7XNE - chains A and B; structure by X-ray diffraction, 2.17 A resolution.

# Chain A (and B)
Molecule: CREB-binding protein
Organism: Homo sapiens
Notes: EC 2.3.1.48; chain B of this document is another copy of the same molecule, construct and numbering; everything in this record applies to it too
Reference sequence: Q92793 (CBP_HUMAN); numbering as in UniProt (aligned over 1081-1197)
Amino-acid sequence (133 residues; each row starts with the number of its first residue):
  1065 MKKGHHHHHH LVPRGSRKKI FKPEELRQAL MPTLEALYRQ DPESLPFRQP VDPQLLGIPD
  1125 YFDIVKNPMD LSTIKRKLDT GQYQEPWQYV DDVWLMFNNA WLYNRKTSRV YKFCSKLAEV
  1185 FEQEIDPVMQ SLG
Not modelled in the structure: 1065-1082
Differences from the reference sequence: expression tag (1065-1080)
Swiss-Prot annotation at these positions:
  - region: Asn-1162 to Lys-1180 (Interaction with ASF1A)
  - natural variant: Tyr-1175 (Y1175C: In RSTS1)
  - mutagenesis: Asp-1116 (D1116R: Impairs binding to acetylated histones), Phe-1126 (F1126A: Impairs binding to acetylated histones), Asn-1162 (N1162E/R: Abolishes interaction with ASF1A), Trp-1165 (W1165A: Abolishes interaction with ASF1A), Lys-1170 (K1170E: Impairs binding to acetylated histones), Ser-1179 (S1179I: Impairs interaction with ASF1A), Lys-1180 (K1180E: Abolishes interaction with ASF1A), Glu-1183 (E1183R: Abolishes interaction with ASF1A)

# Interface between chain A and chain B
Contacting residue pairs - 11 pairs, chain A then chain B:
  Leu-1109(A) / Leu-1120(B)
  Arg-1112(A) / Leu-1119(B)  hydrogen bond (side chain-backbone)
  Arg-1112(A) / Leu-1120(B)
  Arg-1112(A) / Gly-1121(B)
  Gln-1113(A) / Gln-1113(B)
  Gln-1113(A) / Leu-1119(B)
  Leu-1119(A) / Arg-1112(B)  hydrogen bond (backbone-side chain)
  Leu-1119(A) / Gln-1113(B)
  Leu-1120(A) / Arg-1112(B)
  Gly-1121(A) / Arg-1112(B)
  Arg-1173(A) / Arg-1173(B)
Other interface residues (no listed pair), chain B (7 interface residues in all): Leu-1109

# Overview
Chain A and chain B each contribute 7 residues to their interface, with 2 hydrogen bonds. Its one
hydrogen-bonded contact is Arg-1112(A)/Leu-1119(B). From UniProt: 8 mutagenesis sites on chain A.
Both chains are CREB-binding protein (Homo sapiens). Entry 7XNE (Crystal structure of CBP bromodomain liganded
with Y08284) was determined by X-ray diffraction (same publication as 7EVJ).
